8VR4 - chains N and A of the 34 polymer chains in the assembly; structure by electron microscopy, 2.80 A resolution.

# Chain N
Name: Large ribosomal subunit protein uL16
Source organism: Mycolicibacterium smegmatis MC2 155
Reference sequence: A0QSD8 (RL16_MYCS2); residue numbers follow UniProt; this construct covers 1-138
Chain sequence (138 residues; numbered 1 to 138; the number before each row is that of its first residue):
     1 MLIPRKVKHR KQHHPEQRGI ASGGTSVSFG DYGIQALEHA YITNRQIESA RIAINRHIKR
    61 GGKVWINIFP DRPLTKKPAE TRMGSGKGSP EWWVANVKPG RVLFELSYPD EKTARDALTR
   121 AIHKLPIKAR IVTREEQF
Unresolved in the structure: 137-138

# Chain A
Molecule: 23S ribosomal RNA
Source organism: Mycolicibacterium smegmatis MC2 155
Sequence (3120 nucleotides; each row starts with the number of its first residue):
     1 UAAGUGUUUA AGGGCGCAUG GUGGAUGCCU UGGCACUGGG AGCCGAUGAA GGACGUAGGA
    61 GGCUGCGAUA AGCCUCGGGG AGCUGUCAAC CGAGCGUUGA UCCGAGGAUG UCCGAAUGGG
   121 GAAACCCGGC ACGAGUGAUG UCGUGUCACC AGGCGCUGAA UAUAUAGGCG UCUGGGGGGA
   181 ACGCGGGGAA GUGAAACAUC UCAGUACCCG UAGGAAGAGA AAACAAAAUG UGAUUCCGUG
   241 AGUAGUGGCG AGCGAAAGCG GAGGAUGGCU AAACCGUAUG CAUGUGAUAC CGGGUAGGGG
   301 UUGUGUGUGC GGGGUUGUGG GACCUAUCUU UCCGGCUCUA CCUGGCUGGA GGGCAGUGAG
   361 AAAAUGUUGU GGUUAGCGGA AAUGGCUUGG GAUGGCCUGC CGUAGACGGU GAGAGCCCGG
   421 UACGUGAAAA CCCGACGUCU GUCUUGAUGG UGUUCCCGAG UAGCAGCGGG CCCGUGGAAU
   481 CUGCUGUGAA UCUGCCGGGA CCACCCGGUA AGCCUGAAUA CUUCCCAGUG ACCGAUAGCG
   541 GAUUAGUACC GUGAGGGAAU GGUGAAAAGU ACCCCGGGAG GGGAGUGAAA GAGUACCUGA
   601 AACCGUGCGC UUACAAUCCG UCAGAGCCCU CGACGUGUCG UGGGGUGAUG GCGUGCCUUU
   661 UGAAGAAUGA GCCUGCGAGU CAGGGACAUG UCGCGAGGUU AACCCGGGUG GGGUAGCCGC
   721 AGCGAAAGCG AGUCUGAAUA GGGCGUAUCC ACACAAGAGU GUGUGGUGUA GUGGUGUGUU
   781 CUGGACCCGA AGCGGAGUGA UCUACCCAUG GCCAGGGUGA AGCGCGGGUA AGACCGCGUG
   841 GAGGCCCGAA CCCACUUAGG UUGAAGACUG AGGGGAUGAG CUGUGGGUAG GGGUGAAAGG
   901 CCAAUCAAAC UCCGUGAUAG CUGGUUCUCC CCGAAAUGCA UUUAGGUGCA GCGUCGCAUG
   961 UUUCUUGCCG GAGGUAGAGC UACUGGAUGG CCGAUGGGCC CCACAGGGUU ACUGACGUCA
  1021 GCCAAACUCC GAAUGCCGGU AAGUCCAAGA GUGCGGCAGU GAGACGGCGG GGGAUAAGCU
  1081 CCGUGCGUCG AGAGGGAAAC AGCCCAGAUC GCCGGCUAAG GCCCCUAAGC GUGUGCUAAG
  1141 UGGAAAAGGA UGUGCAGUCG CGAAGACAAC CAGGAGGUUG GCUUAGAAGC AGCCACCCUU
  1201 GAAAGAGUGC GUAAUAGCUC ACUGGUCAAG UGAUUGUGCG CCGAUAAUGU AGCGGGGCUC
  1261 AAGCACACCG CCGAAGCCGC GGCAGCCAAC GUGUUGGCUG GGUAGGGGAG CGUCCUGCAU
  1321 CCGGUGAAGC CGCCGAGUGA UCGAGUGGUG GAGGGUGUGG GAGUGAGAAU GCAGGCAUGA
  1381 GUAGCGAUUA GGCAAGUGAG AACCUUGCCC GCCGAAAGAC CAAGGGUUCC UGGGCCAGGC
  1441 CAGUCCGCCC AGGGUGAGUC GGGACCUAAG GCGAGGCCGA CAGGCGUAGU CGAUGGACAA
  1501 CGGGUUGAUA UUCCCGUACC CGUGUAUGUG CGUCCAUGAU GAAUCAGCGG UACUAACCAU
  1561 CCAAAACCAC CGUGACCGCA CCUUUCGGGG UGUGGCGUUG GUGGGGCUGC AUGGGACCUU
  1621 CGUUGGUAGU AGUCAAGCGA UGGGGUGACG CAGGAAGGUA GCCGUACCGG UCAGUGGUAA
  1681 UACCGGGGUA AGCCUGUAGG GAGUCAGAUA GGUAAAUCCG UCUGGCAUAU AUCCUGAGAG
  1741 GUGAUGCAUA GCCGAGUGAG GCGAAUUCGG UGAUCCUAUG CUGCCGAGAA AAGCCUCUAG
  1801 CGAGGACAUA CACGGCCCGU ACCCCAAACC AACACAGGUG GUCAGGUAGA GAAUACUAAG
  1861 GCGUACGAGU GAACUAUGGU UAAGGAACUC GGCAAAAUGC CCCCGUAACU UCGGGAGAAG
  1921 GGGGACCCAC AUGGCGUGUA AGCCUUUACG GCCCAAGCGU GAGUGGGUGG CACAAACCAG
  1981 UGAGAAGCGA CUGUUUACUA AAAACACAGG UCCGUGCGAA GUCGCAAGAC GAUGUAUACG
  2041 GACUGACGCC UGCCCGGUGC UGGAAGGUUA AGAGGACCCG UUAACUCCCU UUGGGGGUGA
  2101 AGCGGAGAAU UUAAGCCCCA GUAAACGGCG GUGGUAACUA UAACCAUCCU AAGGUAGCGA
  2161 AAUUCCUUGU CGGGUAAGUU CCGACCUGCA CGAAUGGCGU AACGACUUCU CAACUGUCUC
  2221 AACCAUAGAC UCGGCGAAAU UGCACUACGA GUAAAGAUGC UCGUUACGCG CGGCAGGACG
  2281 AAAAGACCCC GGGACCUUCA CUACAACUUG GUAUUGGUGC UCGAUACGGU UUGUGUAGGA
  2341 UAGGUGGGAG ACUGUGAAGC UCACACGCCA GUGUGGGUGG AGUCGUUGUU GAAAUACCAC
  2401 UCUGAUCGUA UUGGGCCUCU AACCUCGGAC CGUAUAUCCG GUUCAGGGAC AGUGCCUGGU
  2461 GGGUAGUUUA ACUGGGGCGG UUGCCUCCUA AAAUGUAACG GAGGCGCCCA AAGGUUCCCU
  2521 CAACCUGGAC GGCAAUCAGG UGUUGAGUGU AAGUGCACAA GGGAGCUUGA CUGCGAGACG
  2581 GACAUGUCGA GCAGGGACGA AAGUCGGGAC UAGUGAUCCG GCACCUCUGA GUGGAAGGGG
  2641 UGUCGCUCAA CGGAUAAAAG GUACCCCGGG GAUAACAGGC UGAUCUUCCC CAAGAGUCCA
  2701 UAUCGACGGG AUGGUUUGGC ACCUCGAUGU CGGCUCGUCG CAUCCUGGGG CUGGAGCAGG
  2761 UCCCAAGGGU UGGGCUGUUC GCCCAUUAAA GCGGCACGCG AGCUGGGUUU AGAACGUCGU
  2821 GAGACAGUUC GGUCUCUAUC CGCCGCGCGC GUCAGAAGCU UGAGGAAACC UGUCCCUAGU
  2881 ACGAGAGGAC CGGGACGGAC GAACCUCUGG UAUACCAGUU GUCCCACCAG GGGCACGGCU
  2941 GGAUAGCCAC GUUCGGACAG GAUAACCGCU GAAAGCAUCU AAGCGGGAAA CCUCUUCCAA
  3001 GACCAGGCUU CUCACCCUCU AGGAGGGAUA AGGCCCCCCG CAGACCACGG GAUUGAUAGA
  3061 CCAGACCUGG AAGCCUAGUA AUAGGUGCAG GGAACUGGCA CUAACCGGCC GAAAACUUAC
Unresolved in the structure: 1, 1803
Ligand contacts: erythromycin a (ERY): U861, A2281, A2282, A2283, A2286, A2727, G2729, U2730, U2833, C2834, U2835
What the authors report for this chain:
  - conformationally variable residues (side-chain flip): A2282, A2286, U2730
  - binding site for erythromycin a: U2730

# How chain N and chain A interact
Residue-residue contacts (92):
  Lys-6(N) with G985(A), phosphate contact; G986(A), phosphate contact
  Lys-8(N) with U984(A), hydrogen bond to the base; G985(A), sugar contact; C1027(A), salt bridge to the phosphate
  His-9(N) with A1026(A), stacking on the base; C1027(A), salt bridge to the phosphate
  Arg-10(N) with A2502(A), salt bridge to the phosphate
  Lys-11(N) with A1025(A), hydrogen bond to the base; A1026(A), hydrogen bond to the base; G2501(A), hydrogen bond to the sugar
  Gln-12(N) with A1025(A), base contact; A1026(A), base contact
  His-13(N) with A1025(A), stacking on the base; G1071(A), hydrogen bond to the phosphate; G1072(A), phosphate contact; U2489(A), hydrogen bond to the sugar
  His-14(N) with U1075(A), hydrogen bond to the sugar
  Pro-15(N) with U1075(A), base contact
  Glu-16(N) with G1070(A), phosphate contact; U1075(A), base contact
  Gln-17(N) with U1075(A), hydrogen bond to the base
  Arg-18(N) with A976(A), hydrogen bond to the phosphate; G977(A), salt bridge to the phosphate; G1070(A), phosphate contact
  Ser-22(N) with A978(A), hydrogen bond to the phosphate
  Gly-23(N) with C1022(A), phosphate contact; C1023(A), phosphate contact
  Gly-24(N) with C1022(A), sugar contact
  Phe-29(N) with G1021(A), base contact
  Tyr-41(N) with U1075(A), base contact
  Arg-45(N) with G2708(A), salt bridge to the phosphate
  Gln-46(N) with G2708(A), phosphate contact; G2709(A), hydrogen bond to the phosphate
  Ser-49(N) with C2707(A), base contact; G2708(A), hydrogen bond to the sugar
  Arg-56(N) with A2693(A), hydrogen bond to the sugar
  Lys-63(N) with U988(A), phosphate contact; G989(A), salt bridge to the phosphate
  Trp-65(N) with U988(A), hydrogen bond to the sugar
  Phe-69(N) with G986(A), sugar contact; A987(A), phosphate contact
  Arg-72(N) with A1024(A), sugar contact
  Leu-74(N) with U1075(A), phosphate contact
  Thr-75(N) with G1073(A), phosphate contact; A1074(A), sugar contact
  Lys-76(N) with A1074(A), phosphate contact
  Lys-77(N) with G1073(A), sugar contact; A1074(A), hydrogen bond to the phosphate
  Glu-80(N) with U2717(A), hydrogen bond to the sugar; G2718(A), sugar contact
  Thr-81(N) with G2719(A), sugar contact
  Arg-82(N) with G2475(A), salt bridge to the phosphate; G2719(A), salt bridge to the phosphate; C2720(A), phosphate contact
  Met-83(N) with G1073(A), sugar contact; A1076(A), base contact; A1077(A), base contact; G2474(A), base contact; G2719(A), phosphate contact; C2720(A), hydrogen bond to the phosphate
  Gly-84(N) with G2474(A), base contact; C2499(A), sugar contact; G2500(A), phosphate contact
  Ser-85(N) with C2499(A), hydrogen bond to the sugar; G2500(A), phosphate contact
  Gly-86(N) with C2499(A), hydrogen bond to the phosphate; G2500(A), hydrogen bond to the phosphate; G2501(A), phosphate contact
  Lys-87(N) with G1072(A), salt bridge to the phosphate; G1073(A), salt bridge to the phosphate; G2500(A), hydrogen bond to the phosphate; G2501(A), hydrogen bond to the phosphate
  Gly-88(N) with G1073(A), hydrogen bond to the phosphate
  Trp-92(N) with A1074(A), sugar contact; U1075(A), phosphate contact
  Arg-101(N) with C1022(A), hydrogen bond to the sugar; C1023(A), phosphate contact
  Arg-120(N) with C2691(A), sugar contact; A2692(A), salt bridge to the phosphate; A2693(A), salt bridge to the phosphate
  His-123(N) with C2691(A), sugar contact; G2708(A), hydrogen bond to the base
  Lys-124(N) with C2691(A), hydrogen bond to the base; A2706(A), base contact; C2707(A), hydrogen bond to the base; G2708(A), hydrogen bond to the sugar; G2709(A), sugar contact
  Leu-125(N) with G2709(A), sugar contact
  Pro-126(N) with G2709(A), phosphate contact; G2710(A), phosphate contact
  Lys-128(N) with A1147(A), salt bridge to the phosphate
Also at the interface, not in a pair above, chain N (51 interface residues in all): Pro-4, Ile-20, Ser-28, Thr-43, Asp-71
Also at the interface, not in a pair above, chain A (47 interface residues in all): G979, A2683, C2690

# In short
51 residues of chain N and 47 residues of chain A are in contact; the contacts include 28 hydrogen bonds, 13
salt bridges and 2 aromatic stacking contacts. Polar contacts include Lys-8(N)/U984(A), Lys-11(N)/A1025(A) and
Lys-11(N)/A1026(A). The paper reports a binding site for erythromycin a at U2730(A); conformational
variability at A2282(A), A2286(A) and U2730(A).
Here chain N is Large ribosomal subunit protein uL16 and chain A is 23S ribosomal RNA, both from
Mycolicibacterium smegmatis MC2 155. Entry 8VR4 (Structure of Mycobacterium smegmatis 50S ribosomal subunit
bound to HflX and erythromycin:50S-HflX-A-Ery) was determined by electron microscopy, deposited together with
8VIO, 8VK0, 8VK7, 8VKI, 8VKW, 8VPK, 8VR8 and 8VRL.
